Entry 5W1W (X-ray diffraction, 3.10 A resolution); this record covers chains A and E of the 5 polymer chains in the assembly.

== Chain A ==
Name: HLA class I histocompatibility antigen, alpha chain E
From: Homo sapiens
UniProtKB: P13747 (HLAE_HUMAN); residues 1-278 here correspond to UniProt positions 22-299 (UniProt number = residue number + 21)
Amino-acid sequence (278 residues; each row starts with the number of its first residue):
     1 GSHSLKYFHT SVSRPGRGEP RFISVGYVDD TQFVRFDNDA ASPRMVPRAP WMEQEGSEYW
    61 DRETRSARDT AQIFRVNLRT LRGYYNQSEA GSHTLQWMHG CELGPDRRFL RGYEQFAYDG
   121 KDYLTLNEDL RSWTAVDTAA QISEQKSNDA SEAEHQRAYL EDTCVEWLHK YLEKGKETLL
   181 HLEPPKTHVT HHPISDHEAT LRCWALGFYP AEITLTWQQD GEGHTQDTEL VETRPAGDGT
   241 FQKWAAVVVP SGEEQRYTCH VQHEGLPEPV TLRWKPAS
Unresolved in the structure: 1, 220-222, 277-278
Disulfide bonds: Cys101-Cys164, Cys203-Cys259
Swiss-Prot annotation at these positions:
  - region: Lys275 to Ser278 (Connecting peptide)
  - binding site (a peptide antigen): Tyr7, Glu63, Ser66, Asn77, Tyr84, Ser143, Lys146, Gln156, Tyr159, Tyr171
  - glycosylation: Asn86 (N-linked (GlcNAc...) asparagine)
From the paper describing this entry:
  - mutagenesis - T216A: unchanged binding to GF4
  - mutagenesis - R65A, D69A, R75A, R79A, A150G, E154A, R157A: unchanged binding to GF4 TCR
  - mutagenesis - R65A, Q72A, R75A, R79A, A150G, E154A, R157A, T216A: unchanged binding to KK50.4 TCR
  - mutagenesis - D69A, I73A, V76A, T80A, E152A, H155A, A158G: decreased binding to KK50.4 TCR

== Chain E ==
Name: GF4 T cell receptor beta chain
From: Homo sapiens
Amino-acid sequence (246 residues; each row starts with the number of its first residue; note: 12 numbers in that range are skipped by the numbering (no residue carries them; nothing is unmodelled there)):
     1 DSGVTQTPKH LITATGQRVT LRCSPRSGD
    37 LSVYWYQQSL DQGLQFLIQY YN
    63 GEERAKGNIL
    74 ERFSAQQFPD LHSELNLSSL ELGDSALYFC ASSANPGDSS NEKLFFGSGT QLSVLEDLNK
   134 VFPPEVAVFE PSEAEISHTQ KATLVCLATG FYPDHVELSW WVNGKEVHSG VCTDPQPLKE
   194 QPALNDSRYA LSSRLRVSAT FWQNPRNHFR CQVQFYGLSE NDEWTQDRAK PVTQIVSAEA
   254 WGRAD
Unresolved in the structure: 1-2, 258
Disulfide bonds: Cys23-Cys103, Cys159-Cys224

== How chain A and chain E interact ==
Pairs across the interface (22):
  Arg65(A) - Arg66(E)
  Arg68(A) - Glu65(E)
  Arg68(A) - Arg66(E)  hydrogen bond (side chain-backbone)
  Asp69(A) - Arg66(E)  salt bridge
  Gln72(A) - Tyr57(E)
  Gln72(A) - Glu64(E)
  Gln72(A) - Glu65(E)  hydrogen bond (side chain-backbone)
  Gln72(A) - Arg66(E)  hydrogen bond
  Ile73(A) - Tyr57(E)
  Ile73(A) - Arg66(E)
  Arg75(A) - Asn58(E)  hydrogen bond (side chain-backbone)
  Arg75(A) - Glu64(E)  salt bridge
  Val76(A) - Leu37(E)  hydrophobic
  Val76(A) - Tyr57(E)
  Val76(A) - Pro109(E)  hydrophobic
  Arg79(A) - Leu37(E)
  Arg79(A) - Pro109(E)
  Thr80(A) - Pro109(E)
  Gln145(A) - Ser112(E)  hydrogen bond
  Lys146(A) - Pro109(E)  hydrogen bond (side chain-backbone)
  Lys146(A) - Asp111(E)
  Lys146(A) - Asn114(E)
From the paper, about this interface:
  - specific contacts: Val76(A)-Leu37(E), Tyr57(E)-Val76(A), Tyr57(E)-Ile73(A), Arg66(E)-Asp69(A), Arg66(E)-Gln72(A)
  - interface residues, chain A: Arg79(A), Thr80(A)
  - hot spots on chain A (mutagenesis) - Q72A: decreased binding to GF4 TCR

== In short ==
11 residues of chain A face 10 of chain E across their interface; the contacts include 6 hydrogen bonds and 2
salt bridges. Polar pairs include Asp69(A)-Arg66(E), Arg75(A)-Glu64(E) and Arg68(A)-Arg66(E). The paper
describes contacts between Asp69(A) and Arg66(E), Ile73(A) and Tyr57(E) and Val76(A) and Leu37(E) among
others. From the paper: D69A, I73A and V76A of chain A, among others, reduce binding to KK50.4 TCR; interface
residues Arg79(A) and Thr80(A); 15 substitutions were tested in all.
Here chain A is HLA class I histocompatibility antigen, alpha chain E and chain E is GF4 T cell receptor beta
chain, both from Homo sapiens. Entry 5W1W (Structure of the HLA-E-VMAPRTLVL/GF4 TCR complex) was determined by
X-ray diffraction together with 5W1V from the same study.
